7COM - chains A and B; structure by X-ray diffraction, 2.25 A resolution.

== Chain A (and B) ==
Protein: 3C-like proteinase
Source organism: Severe acute respiratory syndrome coronavirus 2
Notes: EC 3.4.22.69; chain B of this document is another copy of the same molecule, construct and numbering; everything in this record applies to it too
UniProtKB: P0DTD1 (R1AB_SARS2); residues 1-306 here correspond to UniProt positions 3264-3569 (UniProt number = residue number + 3263)
Chain sequence (306 residues; numbered 1 to 306; the number before each row is that of its first residue):
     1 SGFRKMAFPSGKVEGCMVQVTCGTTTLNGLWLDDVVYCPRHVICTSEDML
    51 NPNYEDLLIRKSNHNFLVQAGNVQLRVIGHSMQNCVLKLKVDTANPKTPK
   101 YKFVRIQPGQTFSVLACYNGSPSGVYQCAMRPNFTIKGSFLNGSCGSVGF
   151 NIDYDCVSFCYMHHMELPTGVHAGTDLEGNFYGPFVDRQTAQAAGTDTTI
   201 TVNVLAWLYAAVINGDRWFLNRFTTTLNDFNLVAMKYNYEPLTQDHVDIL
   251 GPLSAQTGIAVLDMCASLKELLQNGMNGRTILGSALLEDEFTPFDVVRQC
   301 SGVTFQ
Unresolved in the structure: 302-306 (chain B: 45-51, 306)
Curated features (UniProtKB/Swiss-Prot):
  - active site: H41 (For 3CL-PRO activity), C145 (Nucleophile)
  - site: Q306 (Cleavage)
  - cross-link (Glycyl lysine isopeptide (Lys-Gly)): K5 (interchain with G-Cter in ubiquitin), K90 (interchain with G-Cter in ubiquitin)
Covalently attached groups: boceprevir (bound form) (U5G) linked to C145
Residues lining bound ligands: boceprevir (bound form) (U5G): T26, L27, H41, M49, Y54, L141, N142, G143, S144, H164, M165, E166, L167, P168, D187, R188, Q189, T190, Q192

== Interface between chain A and chain B ==
Contacting residue pairs (83):
  S1(A) with G138(B); S139(B); F140(B), hydrogen bond (backbone-backbone); E166(B), hydrogen bond; G170(B); H172(B), hydrogen bond (backbone-side chain)
  G2(A) with G138(B); S139(B)
  R4(A) with Y126(B); Q127(B); C128(B); K137(B), hydrogen bond (side chain-backbone); S139(B); E290(B), salt bridge
  K5(A) with Y126(B)
  M6(A) with G124(B); V125(B); Y126(B), hydrophobic; S139(B)
  A7(A) with G124(B); V125(B), hydrogen bond (backbone-backbone)
  F8(A) with V125(B)
  P9(A) with S10(B); E14(B); L115(B), hydrophobic; P122(B), hydrophobic; S123(B); G124(B)
  S10(A) with P9(B); S10(B), hydrogen bond (backbone-side chain); E14(B), hydrogen bond (backbone-side chain)
  G11(A) with G11(B); E14(B), hydrogen bond (backbone-side chain)
  E14(A) with P9(B); S10(B), hydrogen bond (side chain-backbone); G11(B), hydrogen bond (side chain-backbone)
  Y118(A) with G302(B); T304(B)
  S121(A) with T304(B)
  P122(A) with P9(B), hydrophobic; T304(B); F305(B), hydrogen bond (backbone-backbone)
  S123(A) with P9(B); R298(B); V303(B), hydrogen bond (side chain-backbone); T304(B); F305(B)
  G124(A) with M6(B); A7(B)
  V125(A) with M6(B); A7(B), hydrogen bond (backbone-backbone); F8(B); V125(B), hydrophobic
  Y126(A) with R4(B); K5(B); M6(B), hydrophobic
  Q127(A) with R4(B), hydrogen bond (backbone-side chain)
  K137(A) with R4(B), hydrogen bond (backbone-side chain)
  G138(A) with S1(B); G2(B)
  S139(A) with S1(B); G2(B), hydrogen bond (side chain-backbone); M6(B); Q299(B), hydrogen bond
  F140(A) with S1(B), hydrogen bond (backbone-backbone)
  L141(A) with Q299(B); C300(B); S301(B); G302(B)
  E166(A) with S1(B), hydrogen bond
  G170(A) with S1(B)
  H172(A) with S1(B), hydrogen bond (side chain-backbone)
  G283(A) with L286(B)
  A285(A) with A285(B), hydrophobic; L286(B), hydrophobic
  L286(A) with G283(B); A285(B), hydrophobic
  E290(A) with R4(B), salt bridge
  R298(A) with S123(B), hydrogen bond (side chain-backbone); G124(B)
  Q299(A) with S139(B), hydrogen bond; L141(B)
  C300(A) with L141(B)
Other interface residues (no listed pair), chain A (41 interface residues in all): F3, K12, L115, C128, T280, S284, S301
Other interface residues (no listed pair), chain B (42 interface residues in all): F3, T280, S284

== In short ==
Chain A and chain B form an interface of 41 and 42 residues respectively; the contacts include 22 hydrogen
bonds and 2 salt bridges. Among the polar pairs are R4(A)-E290(B), S1(A)-E166(B) and S1(A)-H172(B). Boceprevir
(bound form) is covalently linked to C145(A).
Both chains are 3C-like proteinase (Severe acute respiratory syndrome coronavirus 2). Entry 7COM (Crystal
structure of the SARS-CoV-2 main protease in complex with Boceprevir (space group P212121)) was determined by
X-ray diffraction, deposited together with 7D3I.
